Entry 6UCV (electron microscopy, 4.10 A resolution (low resolution: residue-level contacts below are approximate; hydrogen-bond / salt-bridge calls are withheld)); this record covers chains B and I of the 20 polymer chains in the assembly.

[Chain B]
Molecule: Mitochondrial import receptor subunit TOM22
Organism: Saccharomyces cerevisiae (strain ATCC 204508 / S288c)
UniProtKB: P49334 (TOM22_YEAST); residues 1-152 here = UniProt positions 1-152
Amino-acid sequence (162 residues; row label = number of the first residue in the row):
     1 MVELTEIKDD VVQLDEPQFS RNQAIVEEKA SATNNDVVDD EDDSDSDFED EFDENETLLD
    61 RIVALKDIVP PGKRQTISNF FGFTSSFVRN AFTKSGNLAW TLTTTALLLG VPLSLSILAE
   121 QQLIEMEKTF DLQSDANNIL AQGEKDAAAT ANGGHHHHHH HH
Unresolved in the structure: 1-85, 136-162
Construct notes: expression tag (153-162)
UniProt features mapped onto this chain:
  - modified residue (Phosphoserine): Ser44, Ser46
Residues lining bound ligands: 1,2-dimyristoyl-rac-glycero-3-phosphocholine (MC3): Thr104, Leu107, Leu108, Pro112, Leu115, Ala119, Gln122

[Chain I]
Molecule: Mitochondrial import receptor subunit TOM40
Organism: Saccharomyces cerevisiae (strain ATCC 204508 / S288c)
UniProtKB: P23644 (TOM40_YEAST); residue numbers follow UniProt; this construct covers 1-387
Amino-acid sequence (397 residues; row label = number of the first residue in the row):
     1 MSAPTPLAEA SQIPTIPALS PLTAKQSKGN FFSSNPISSF VVDTYKQLHS HRQSLELVNP
    61 GTVENLNKEV SRDVFLSQYF FTGLRADLNK AFSMNPAFQT SHTFSIGSQA LPKYAFSALF
   121 ANDNLFAQGN IDNDLSVSGR LNYGWDKKNI SKVNLQISDG QPTMCQLEQD YQASDFSVNV
   181 KTLNPSFSEK GEFTGVAVAS FLQSVTPQLA LGLETLYSRT DGSAPGDAGV SYLTRYVSKK
   241 QDWIFSGQLQ ANGALIASLW RKVAQNVEAG IETTLQAGMV PITDPLMGTP IGIQPTVEGS
   301 TTIGAKYEYR QSVYRGTLDS NGKVACFLER KVLPTLSVLF CGEIDHFKND TKIGCGLQFE
   361 TAGNQELLML QQGLDADGNP LQALPQLGGW SHPQFEK
Unresolved in the structure: 1-44, 277-294, 374-397
Construct notes: expression tag (388-397)
Residues lining bound ligands: 1,2-dimyristoyl-rac-glycero-3-phosphocholine (MC3): Leu84, Arg85, Ala86, Phe104, Gln311, Leu328, Arg330, Val332, Val338, Phe340, Leu357
From the paper describing this entry:
  - binding site for 1,2-dimyristoyl-rac-glycero-3-phosphocholine: Arg330 (proposed by the authors, not directly observed)
  - mutagenesis - K90A/H102A: abolished binding to Mitochondrial import receptor subunit TOM7
  - mutagenesis - K90A/H102A: decreased growth in response to Tom7
  - mutagenesis - D87N/E329N/E360N, D87N/D132N/D134N/E329N/E360N: decreased growth

[Chain B / chain I interface]
Pairs across the interface (10):
  Trp100(B) with Phe104(I); Ile106(I); Lys113(I)
  Thr103(B) with Phe104(I)
  Leu107(B) with Ala86(I)
  Val111(B) with Leu357(I)
  Leu115(B) with Val332(I); Leu336(I); Val338(I)
  Leu118(B) with Leu333(I)
Also at the interface, not in a pair above, chain B (7 interface residues in all): Leu108
Also at the interface, not in a pair above, chain I (13 interface residues in all): Leu84, Ser105, Tyr114, Phe359

[Summary]
7 residues of chain B face 13 of chain I across their interface. 1,2-dimyristoyl-rac-glycero-3-phosphocholine
is bound between chain B and chain I. From the paper: a binding site for
1,2-dimyristoyl-rac-glycero-3-phosphocholine at Arg330(I); D87N/E329N/E360N and D87N/D132N/D134N/E329N/E360N
of chain I reduce growth.
Chain B is Mitochondrial import receptor subunit TOM22 and chain I is Mitochondrial import receptor subunit
TOM40, both from Saccharomyces cerevisiae (strain ATCC 204508 / S288c); the structure, Cryo-EM structure of
the mitochondrial TOM complex from yeast (tetramer), was determined by electron microscopy, deposited together
with 6UCU.
